2RHK - chains A and C of the 4 polymer chains in the assembly; structure by X-ray diffraction, 1.95 A resolution.

# Chain A
Protein: Non-structural protein 1
From: Influenza A Virus
Notes: fragment: NS1A effector domain
UniProt: P03495 (NS1_IAUDO); numbering as in UniProt (aligned over 85-215)
Sequence (140 residues; each row starts with the number of its first residue):
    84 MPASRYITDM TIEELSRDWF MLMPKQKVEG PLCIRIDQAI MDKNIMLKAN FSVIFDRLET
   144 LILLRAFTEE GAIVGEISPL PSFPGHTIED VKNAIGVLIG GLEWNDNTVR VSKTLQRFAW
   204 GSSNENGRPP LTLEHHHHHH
Not modelled in the structure: 84, 204-223
Sequence notes: initiating methionine (84); expression tag (216-223)
Reported in the primary citation:
  - mutagenesis - G184R: unchanged stability
  - mutagenesis - G184R (20-fold): decreased growth
  - mutagenesis - G184R: unchanged expression
  - self-association interface (contacts with another copy of this molecule); pairs are residue here / residue on that copy: Met106-Met106

# Chain C
Protein: Cleavage and polyadenylation specificity factor subunit 4
From: Homo sapiens
Notes: fragment: F2F3 Zinc-binding domains
UniProt: O95639 (CPSF4_HUMAN); residues 61-121 here = UniProt positions 61-121
Sequence (72 residues; row label = number of the first residue in the row):
    50 MGHHHHHHSH MSGEKTVVCK HWLRGLCKKG DQCEFLHEYD MTKMSECYFY SKFGECSNKE
   110 CPFLHIDPES KI
Not modelled in the structure: 50-55, 119-121
Sequence notes: expression tag (50-60); engineered mutation Ser94 (Pro in O95639)
Bound ions: Zn2+ site 1: Cys68, Cys76, Cys82, His86; Zn2+ site 2: Cys96, Cys105, Cys110, His114
Reported in the primary citation:
  - mutagenesis - P94S: unchanged binding to Non-structural protein 1 (chain A)

# Chain A / chain C interface
Contacting residue pairs - 31 pairs, chain A then chain C:
  Met106(A) with Ser106(C)
  Pro107(A) with Glu104(C)
  Lys108(A) with Phe98(C); Phe102(C); Glu104(C), salt bridge; Ser106(C), hydrogen bond
  Gln109(A) with Phe102(C)
  Lys110(A) with Lys101(C), hydrogen bond (side chain-backbone); Phe102(C)
  Ile119(A) with Phe102(C), hydrophobic
  Gln121(A) with Phe98(C); Cys105(C), hydrogen bond; Ser106(C), hydrogen bond (side chain-backbone)
  Met124(A) with Arg73(C)
  Asp125(A) with Arg73(C), salt bridge
  Gly179(A) with Tyr97(C)
  Val180(A) with Tyr97(C), hydrogen bond (backbone-side chain)
  Gly183(A) with Tyr97(C)
  Gly184(A) with Tyr97(C), hydrogen bond (backbone-side chain); Phe98(C)
  Trp187(A) with Lys69(C), hydrogen bond (backbone-side chain); Glu95(C); Cys96(C), hydrophobic; Tyr97(C), hydrophobic; Phe98(C), hydrophobic; Phe112(C), hydrophobic
  Asn188(A) with Phe98(C)
  Asp189(A) with Lys69(C), salt bridge; His70(C), salt bridge; Arg73(C), salt bridge; Leu75(C)
Also at the interface, not in a pair above, chain A (17 interface residues in all): Ile117
From the paper, about this interface:
  - interface residues, chain A: Met106(A), Lys110(A), Ile117(A), Ile119(A), Gln121(A), Val180(A), Gly183(A), Gly184(A), Trp187(A)
  - hot spots on chain A (mutagenesis) - Q121A, G184R, W187R: abolished binding to Cleavage and polyadenylation specificity factor subunit 4 (chain C)
  - interface residues, chain C: Tyr97(C), Phe98(C), Phe102(C)

# Overview
17 residues of chain A and 14 residues of chain C are in contact; the contacts include 7 hydrogen bonds and 5
salt bridges. Among the polar pairs are Lys108(A)-Glu104(C), Asp125(A)-Arg73(C) and Asp189(A)-Lys69(C). The
paper reports that Q121A, G184R and W187R of chain A abolish binding to Cleavage and polyadenylation
specificity factor subunit 4 (chain C); interface residues Met106(A), Lys110(A) and Tyr97(C) among others.
Here chain A is Non-structural protein 1 (Influenza A Virus) and chain C is Cleavage and polyadenylation
specificity factor subunit 4 (Homo sapiens). Entry 2RHK (Crystal structure of influenza A NS1A protein in
complex with F2F3 fragment of human cellular factor ...) was determined by X-ray diffraction.
